Entry 6USR (X-ray diffraction, 2.93 A resolution); this record covers chains A and E of the 3 polymer chains in the assembly.

Chain A:
Molecule: Telomerase reverse transcriptase
From: Tribolium castaneum
Notes: EC 2.7.7.49
Reference sequence: Q0QHL8 (Q0QHL8_TRICA); residues 1-596 here = UniProt positions 1-596
Sequence (597 residues; row label = number of the first residue in the row; numbering starts at 0):
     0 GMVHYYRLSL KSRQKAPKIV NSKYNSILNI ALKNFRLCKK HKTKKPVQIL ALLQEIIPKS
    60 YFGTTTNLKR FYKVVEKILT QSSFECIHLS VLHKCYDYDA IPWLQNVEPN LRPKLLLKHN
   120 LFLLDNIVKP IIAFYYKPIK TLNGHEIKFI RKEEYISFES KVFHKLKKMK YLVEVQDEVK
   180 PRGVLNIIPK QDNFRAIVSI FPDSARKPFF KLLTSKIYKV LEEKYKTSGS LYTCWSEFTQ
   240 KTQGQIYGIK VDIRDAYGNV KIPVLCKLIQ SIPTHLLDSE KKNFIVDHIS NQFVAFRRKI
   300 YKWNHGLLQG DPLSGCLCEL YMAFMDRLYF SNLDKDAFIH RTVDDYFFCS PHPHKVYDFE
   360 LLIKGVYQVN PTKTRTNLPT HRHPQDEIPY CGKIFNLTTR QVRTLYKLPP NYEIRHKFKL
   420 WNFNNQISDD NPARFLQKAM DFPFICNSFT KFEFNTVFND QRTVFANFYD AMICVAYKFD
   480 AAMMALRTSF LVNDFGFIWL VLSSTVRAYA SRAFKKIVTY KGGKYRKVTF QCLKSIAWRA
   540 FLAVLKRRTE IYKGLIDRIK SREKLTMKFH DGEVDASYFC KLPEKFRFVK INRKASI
Not modelled in the structure: 0, 561-562, 567-568
Differences from the reference sequence: expression tag (0)
Metal / ion sites: Mg2+ site 1: Asp-251, Ile-252, Asp-343 (together with phosphomethylphosphonic acid guanylate ester); Mg2+ site 2: Asp-251, Asp-344 (together with phosphomethylphosphonic acid guanylate ester) (shared with DA15(E) of chain E)
Small-molecule neighbours: phosphomethylphosphonic acid guanylate ester (G2P): Leu-141, Lys-189, Asn-192, Arg-194, Asp-251, Ile-252, Arg-253, Asp-254, Ala-255, Tyr-256, Gln-308, Gly-309, Asp-343, Asn-369
What the authors report for this chain:
  - binding site for phosphomethylphosphonic acid guanylate ester: Lys-189, Arg-194, Ala-255, Tyr-256, Gln-308, Asn-369
  - Mg2+ coordination: Asp-251, Ile-252, Asp-343, Asp-344
  - contacts within the chain: Arg-194/Gln-308
  - specificity-determining residues: Tyr-256
  - mutagenesis - R194A (28-fold), Q308A (60 fold): decreased catalytic activity on dGTP
  - mutagenesis - R194A (5 fold), Q308A (2 fold): decreased binding to dGTP
  - mutagenesis - Y256A (1,490-fold): increased catalytic activity on rGTP
  - mutagenesis - Y256A (12-fold): increased binding to rGTP
  - mutagenesis - Y256A (6.6 s-1): increased catalytic activity on dGTP

Chain E:
Molecule: 15-nt DNA strand
Sequence (15 nucleotides; row label = number of the first residue in the row):
     1 GGTCAGGTCA GGTCA
Metal / ion sites: Mg2+: DA15 (together with phosphomethylphosphonic acid guanylate ester) (shared with Asp-251(A), Asp-344(A) of chain A)

Chain A / chain E interface:
Residue-residue contacts (24):
  His-144(A) with DG12(E), salt bridge to the phosphate
  Thr-341(A) with DA15(E), sugar contact
  Val-342(A) with DA15(E), sugar contact
  Asp-343(A) with DA15(E), phosphate contact
  Asp-344(A) with DA15(E), phosphate contact
  Cys-390(A) with DC14(E), sugar contact
  Gly-391(A) with DC14(E), phosphate contact; DA15(E), phosphate contact
  Phe-417(A) with DG12(E), phosphate contact
  Lys-418(A) with DG11(E), salt bridge to the phosphate; DG12(E), hydrogen bond to the phosphate
  Asn-421(A) with DA10(E), sugar contact; DG11(E), phosphate contact
  Asn-423(A) with DA10(E), hydrogen bond to the phosphate
  Pro-442(A) with DA10(E), base contact; DG11(E), hydrogen bond to the base
  Phe-443(A) with DG11(E), phosphate contact; DG12(E), sugar contact
  Cys-445(A) with DG11(E), hydrogen bond to the base
  Asn-446(A) with DG11(E), base contact; DG12(E), hydrogen bond to the base; DT13(E), sugar contact
  Lys-477(A) with DG11(E), hydrogen bond to the phosphate; DG12(E), salt bridge to the phosphate
Other interface residues (no listed pair), chain A (20 interface residues in all): Asp-251, Leu-404, Lys-416, Trp-420

In short:
The interface between chain A and chain E involves 20 residues on one side and 6 on the other; the contacts
include 6 hydrogen bonds and 3 salt bridges. Polar contacts include Pro-442(A)/DG11(E), Cys-445(A)/DG11(E) and
Asn-446(A)/DG12(E). From the paper: a binding site for phosphomethylphosphonic acid guanylate ester at
Lys-189(A), Arg-194(A) and Ala-255(A) among others; R194A and Q308A of chain A reduce catalytic activity on
dGTP.
Chain A is Telomerase reverse transcriptase (Tribolium castaneum) and chain E is a 15-nt DNA strand; the
structure, Telomerase Reverse Transcriptase ternary complex, TERT:DNA:dGpCpp, was determined by X-ray
diffraction, deposited together with 6USO, 6USP and 6USQ.
